9CT6 - chains B and D of the 12 polymer chains in the assembly; structure by electron microscopy, 3.56 A resolution.

Chain B (and D):
Name: Stimulator of interferon genes protein
Organism: Homo sapiens
Notes: chain D of this document is another copy of the same molecule, construct and numbering; everything in this record applies to it too
UniProtKB: Q86WV6 (STING_HUMAN); residues 1-344 here = UniProt positions 1-344
Amino-acid sequence (363 residues; each row starts with the number of its first residue):
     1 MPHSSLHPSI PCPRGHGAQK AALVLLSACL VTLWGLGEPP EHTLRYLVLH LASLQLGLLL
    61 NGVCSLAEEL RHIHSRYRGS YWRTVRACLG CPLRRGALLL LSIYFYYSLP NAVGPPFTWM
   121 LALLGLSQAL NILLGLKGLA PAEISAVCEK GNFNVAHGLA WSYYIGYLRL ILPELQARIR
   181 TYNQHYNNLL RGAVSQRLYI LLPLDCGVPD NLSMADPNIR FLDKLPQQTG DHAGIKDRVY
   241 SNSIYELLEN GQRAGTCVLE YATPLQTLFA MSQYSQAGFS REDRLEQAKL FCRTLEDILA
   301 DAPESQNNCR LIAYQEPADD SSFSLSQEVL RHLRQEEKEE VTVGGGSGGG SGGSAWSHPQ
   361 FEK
Unresolved in the structure: 1-4, 111-115, 189-191, 228-237, 318-322, 334-363
Construct notes: expression tag (345-363)
Curated features (UniProtKB/Swiss-Prot):
  - region: Glu340 to Gly344 (C-terminal tail (CTT))
  - binding site (2',3'-cGAMP): Ser162, Tyr167, Arg238, Thr263
  - binding site (3',3'-c-di-GMP): Ser162, Tyr167, Arg238 to Ser241, Thr263
  - binding site (2',3'-cUAMP): Tyr167, Arg238, Thr263
  - modified residue: Thr229 (Phosphothreonine), Ser241 (Phosphoserine)
  - lipidation (S-palmitoyl cysteine): Cys88, Cys91
  - cross-link (Glycyl lysine isopeptide (Lys-Gly)): Lys20 (interchain with G-Cter in ubiquitin), Lys150 (interchain with G-Cter in ubiquitin), Lys236 (interchain with G-Cter in ubiquitin), Lys338 (interchain with G-Cter in SUMO)
Small-molecule neighbours:
  - 9IM (1-[(2-chloro-6-fluorophenyl)methyl]-3,3-dimethyl-2-oxo-N-[(2,4,6-trifluorophenyl)methyl]-2,3-dihydro-1H-indole-6-carboxamide): Tyr46, Leu49, His50, Ser53, Met120
  - A1AZ0 (1-[(2E)-4-{5-carbamoyl-2-[(1-ethyl-3-methyl-1H-pyrazole-5-carbonyl)amino]-7-methoxy-1H-1,3-benzimidazol-1-yl}but-2-en-1-yl]-2-[(1-ethyl-3-methyl-1H-pyrazole-5-carbonyl)amino]-7-[3-(morpholin-4-yl)propoxy]-1H-1,3-benzimidazole-5-carboxamide): Leu159, Ser162, Tyr163, Gly166, Tyr167, Arg238, Val239, Tyr240, Ser241, Thr263, Pro264

Chain B / chain D interface:
Contacting residue pairs - 10 pairs, chain B then chain D:
  Ser272(B) - Ser275(D)
  Gln273(B) - Tyr274(D)
  Gln273(B) - Ser275(D)  hydrogen bond (backbone-backbone)
  Tyr274(B) - Gln273(D)
  Tyr274(B) - Ser275(D)
  Ser275(B) - Ser272(D)
  Ser275(B) - Gln273(D)  hydrogen bond (backbone-backbone)
  Ser275(B) - Tyr274(D)
  Ser275(B) - Ser275(D)
  Gln276(B) - Arg281(D)
Other interface residues (no listed pair), chain B (7 interface residues in all): Phe279, Arg281
Other interface residues (no listed pair), chain D (6 interface residues in all): Gln276

In short:
The interface between chain B and chain D involves 7 residues on one side and 6 on the other; the contacts
include 2 hydrogen bonds. The hydrogen-bonded pair Gln273(B)-Ser275(D) is a backbone contact. Chain B binds
compound A1AZ0 and compound 9IM.
Both chains are Stimulator of interferon genes protein (Homo sapiens). Entry 9CT6 (HsSTING with diABZI and
C53, apart conformation) was determined by electron microscopy (same publication as 9CT3, 9CT4 and 9CT5).
